4Y81 - chains C and D of the 32 polymer chains in the assembly; structure by X-ray diffraction, 2.80 A resolution.

== Chain C ==
Name: Proteasome subunit alpha type-4
From: Saccharomyces cerevisiae (strain ATCC 204508 / S288c)
Notes: EC 3.4.25.1
UniProt: P40303 (PSA4_YEAST); residues -1 to 252 here correspond to UniProt positions 1-254 (UniProt number = residue number + 2)
Sequence (254 residues; each row starts with the number of its first residue; numbers below 1 keep their minus sign (Met-1 is residue -1)):
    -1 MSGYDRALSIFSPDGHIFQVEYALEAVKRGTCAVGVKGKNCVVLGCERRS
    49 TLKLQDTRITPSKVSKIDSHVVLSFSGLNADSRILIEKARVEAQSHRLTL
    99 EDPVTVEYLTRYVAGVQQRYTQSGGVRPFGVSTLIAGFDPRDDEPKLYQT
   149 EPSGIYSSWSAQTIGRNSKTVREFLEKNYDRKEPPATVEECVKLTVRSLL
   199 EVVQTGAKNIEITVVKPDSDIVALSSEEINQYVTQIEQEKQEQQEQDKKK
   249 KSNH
Unresolved in the structure: -1 to 0, 241-252
Ion coordination: Mg2+ near Gln115 (its only coordinating residue here)
Swiss-Prot annotation at these positions:
  - modified residue: Thr58 (Phosphothreonine)

== Chain D ==
Name: Proteasome subunit alpha type-5
From: Saccharomyces cerevisiae (strain ATCC 204508 / S288c)
Notes: EC 3.4.25.1
UniProt: P32379 (PSA5_YEAST); residues -7 to 252 here correspond to UniProt positions 1-260 (UniProt number = residue number + 8)
Sequence (260 residues; each row starts with the number of its first residue; numbers below 1 keep their minus sign (Met-7 is residue -7)):
    -7 MFLTRSEYDRGVSTFSPEGRLFQVEYSLEAIKLGSTAIGIATKEGVVLGV
    43 EKRATSPLLESDSIEKIVEIDRHIGCAMSGLTADARSMIEHARTAAVTHN
    93 LYYDEDINVESLTQSVCDLALRFGEGASGEERLMSRPFGVALLIAGHDAD
   143 DGYQLFHAEPSGTFYRYNAKAIGSGSEGAQAELLNEWHSSLTLKEAELLV
   193 LKILKQVMEEKLDENNAQLSCITKQDGFKIYDNEKTAELIKELKEKEAAE
   243 SPEEADVEMS
Unresolved in the structure: -7 to 0, 118-124, 243-252

== Interface between chain C and chain D ==
Contacting residue pairs (66):
  Asp3(C) - Glu117(D)
  Arg4(C) - Asp1(D)  salt bridge
  Arg4(C) - Glu117(D)
  Ala5(C) - Val4(D)  hydrophobic
  Ala5(C) - Glu117(D)
  Ala5(C) - Ser127(D)
  Ser7(C) - Ser127(D)
  Ser7(C) - Arg128(D)
  Ile8(C) - Asp1(D)
  Ile8(C) - Gln15(D)
  Phe9(C) - Gln15(D)
  Phe9(C) - Tyr18(D)  hydrophobic
  Phe9(C) - Ser19(D)
  Phe9(C) - Ala22(D)  hydrophobic
  Phe9(C) - Leu73(D)  hydrophobic
  Phe9(C) - Arg128(D)
  Phe9(C) - Pro129(D)
  Phe9(C) - Gly131(D)
  Ser10(C) - Tyr18(D)
  Pro11(C) - Tyr18(D)  hydrophobic
  Pro11(C) - Glu21(D)
  Asp12(C) - Glu21(D)
  Gly13(C) - Tyr18(D)
  Gly13(C) - Glu21(D)
  Gly13(C) - Ala22(D)
  His14(C) - Leu25(D)
  Ile15(C) - Leu73(D)  hydrophobic
  Ile15(C) - Arg128(D)
  Lys35(C) - Glu52(D)  salt bridge
  Gln116(C) - Ala75(D)
  Gln116(C) - Asp76(D)
  Gln116(C) - Arg128(D)
  Thr119(C) - Arg128(D)  hydrogen bond (backbone-side chain)
  Gln120(C) - Met126(D)
  Gln120(C) - Ser127(D)  hydrogen bond (backbone-backbone)
  Gln120(C) - Arg128(D)
  Gln120(C) - Pro129(D)
  Gln120(C) - Phe130(D)
  Ser121(C) - Ser127(D)
  Gly122(C) - Ser127(D)
  Ser151(C) - Ala75(D)
  Gly152(C) - Ala75(D)
  Ile153(C) - Thr74(D)
  Ile153(C) - Ala75(D)
  Ser155(C) - Leu51(D)
  Ser155(C) - Ser55(D)
  Ser156(C) - Leu51(D)
  Ser156(C) - Glu52(D)  hydrogen bond (backbone-backbone)
  Ser156(C) - Ser55(D)  hydrogen bond (backbone-side chain)
  Trp157(C) - Thr47(D)
  Trp157(C) - Ser48(D)
  Trp157(C) - Leu50(D)
  Trp157(C) - Leu51(D)
  Trp157(C) - Glu52(D)
  Ser158(C) - Leu50(D)  hydrogen bond (backbone-backbone)
  Ser158(C) - Glu52(D)  hydrogen bond
  Ala159(C) - Leu50(D)
  Leu173(C) - Leu50(D)  hydrophobic
  Glu174(C) - Ser48(D)  hydrogen bond
  Glu174(C) - Pro49(D)
  Glu174(C) - Leu50(D)
  Tyr177(C) - Leu50(D)  hydrophobic
  Arg179(C) - Pro49(D)  hydrogen bond (side chain-backbone)
  Arg179(C) - Leu50(D)
  Arg179(C) - Leu51(D)  hydrogen bond (side chain-backbone)
  Arg179(C) - Glu52(D)
Interface residues without a listed pair, chain C (32 interface residues in all): Tyr154, Arg170
Interface residues without a listed pair, chain D (29 interface residues in all): Ser53, Glu57, Ser79

== Summary ==
Chain C and chain D form an interface of 32 and 29 residues respectively; the contacts include 9 hydrogen
bonds and 2 salt bridges. Polar pairs include Arg4(C)-Asp1(D), Lys35(C)-Glu52(D) and Thr119(C)-Arg128(D).
Here chain C is Proteasome subunit alpha type-4 and chain D is Proteasome subunit alpha type-5, both from
Saccharomyces cerevisiae (strain ATCC 204508 / S288c). Entry 4Y81 (Yeast 20S proteasome in complex with
Ac-PAY-ep) was determined by X-ray diffraction, deposited together with 4Y69, 4Y6A, 4Y6V, 4Y6Z, 4Y70, 4Y74 and
34 further entries.
